Entry 7RRP (electron microscopy, 1.27 A resolution); this record covers chains A and E of the 24 polymer chains in the assembly.

== Chain A (and E) ==
Protein: Ferritin heavy chain
Organism: Homo sapiens
Notes: EC 1.16.3.1; chain E of this document is another copy of the same molecule, construct and numbering; everything in this record applies to it too
UniProtKB: P02794 (FRIH_HUMAN); residues 5-176 here correspond to UniProt positions 6-177 (UniProt number = residue number + 1)
Sequence (172 residues; row label = number of the first residue in the row):
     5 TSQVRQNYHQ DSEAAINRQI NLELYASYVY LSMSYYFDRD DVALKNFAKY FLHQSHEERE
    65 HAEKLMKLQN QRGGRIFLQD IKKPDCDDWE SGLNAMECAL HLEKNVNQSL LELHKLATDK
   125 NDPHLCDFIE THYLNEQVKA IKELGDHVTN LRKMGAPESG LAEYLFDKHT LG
UniProt features mapped onto this chain:
  - binding site (Fe cation): Glu-27, Glu-62, His-65, Glu-107, Gln-141
  - site: Arg-22 (Essential for association with cargo receptor NCOA4)
Ion coordination: Zn2+ site 1: Glu-27, Glu-62; Zn2+ site 2: Asp-44 (shared with 1 residue of chain S); Zn2+ site 3: Asn-74 (shared with 1 residue of chain S); Na+ near Gln-75 (its only coordinating residue here); Zn2+ site 4 near Asp-92 (its only coordinating residue here); Zn2+ site 5: Glu-134 (shared with 1 residue of chain F; 1 residue of chain T); Zn2+ site 6: Lys-146, Asp-150; Zn2+ site 7 near Asp-171 (its only coordinating residue here)

== Interface between chain A and chain E ==
Pairs across the interface (22; chain A residue first):
  Lys-146(A) / Asp-42(E)  hydrogen bond (side chain-backbone)
  Lys-146(A) / Asp-44(E)
  Gly-149(A) / Asp-44(E)
  Asp-150(A) / Asp-44(E)
  Asp-150(A) / Ala-47(E)
  Thr-153(A) / Asp-44(E)  hydrogen bond (side chain-backbone)
  Thr-153(A) / Asp-45(E)
  Thr-153(A) / Val-46(E)
  Asn-154(A) / Ala-47(E)  hydrogen bond (side chain-backbone)
  Asn-154(A) / Tyr-168(E)
  Lys-157(A) / Asp-45(E)
  Lys-157(A) / Gly-164(E)
  Lys-157(A) / Leu-165(E)
  Met-158(A) / Leu-165(E)  hydrophobic
  Met-158(A) / Tyr-168(E)  hydrophobic
  Leu-169(A) / Tyr-168(E)
  Phe-170(A) / Tyr-168(E)
  His-173(A) / Tyr-168(E)
  His-173(A) / Lys-172(E)  hydrogen bond (backbone-side chain)
  His-173(A) / His-173(E)
  Thr-174(A) / Tyr-168(E)  hydrogen bond
  Thr-174(A) / Lys-172(E)
Other interface residues (no listed pair), chain E (14 interface residues in all): Arg-43, Leu-48, Lys-49, Leu-169

== Summary ==
11 residues of chain A face 14 of chain E across their interface; the contacts include 5 hydrogen bonds. Among
the polar pairs are Lys-146(A)/Asp-42(E), Thr-153(A)/Asp-44(E) and Asn-154(A)/Ala-47(E). Glu-27(A) and
Glu-62(A) form the Zn2+ site 1. From UniProt: 5 Fe cation-binding residues on chain A.
Both chains are Ferritin heavy chain (Homo sapiens). Entry 7RRP (Apoferritin structure at 1.27 angstrom
resolution) was determined by electron microscopy, deposited together with 7K3V and 7K3W.
